PDB entry 3AZ7 | X-ray diffraction, 2.10 A resolution | chain A

Chain A:
Name: Lysozyme C
From: Gallus gallus
Notes: EC 3.2.1.17
UniProtKB: P00698 (LYSC_CHICK); residues 1-129 here correspond to UniProt positions 19-147 (UniProt number = residue number + 18)
Chain sequence (129 residues; each row starts with the number of its first residue):
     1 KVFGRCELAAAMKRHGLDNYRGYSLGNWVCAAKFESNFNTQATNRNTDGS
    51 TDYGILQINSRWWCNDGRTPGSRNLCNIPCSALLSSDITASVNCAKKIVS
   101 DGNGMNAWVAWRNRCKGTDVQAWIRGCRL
Cystine bridges: Cys30-Cys115, Cys64-Cys80, Cys76-Cys94
Metal / ion sites: platinum (II) ion site 1 near Cys6 (its only coordinating residue here); platinum (II) ion site 2 near His15 (its only coordinating residue here); Na+: Ser60, Cys64, Ser72, Arg73
UniProt features mapped onto this chain:
  - active site: Glu35, Asp52
  - binding site (substrate): Asp101

In short:
Ser60, Cys64, Ser72 and Arg73 coordinate Na+. From UniProt: active-site residues Glu35 and Asp52 and
substrate-binding residue Asp101.
Chain A is Lysozyme C (Gallus gallus); the structure, Crystal structure of Pt/T-HEWL, was determined by X-ray
diffraction together with 3AZ4, 3AZ5 and 3AZ6 from the same study.
